Entry 6VS7 (X-ray diffraction, 2.00 A resolution); this record covers chain A.

[Chain A]
Protein: Adhesin
From: Streptococcus sanguinis SK1
Sequence (409 residues; row label = number of the first residue in the row):
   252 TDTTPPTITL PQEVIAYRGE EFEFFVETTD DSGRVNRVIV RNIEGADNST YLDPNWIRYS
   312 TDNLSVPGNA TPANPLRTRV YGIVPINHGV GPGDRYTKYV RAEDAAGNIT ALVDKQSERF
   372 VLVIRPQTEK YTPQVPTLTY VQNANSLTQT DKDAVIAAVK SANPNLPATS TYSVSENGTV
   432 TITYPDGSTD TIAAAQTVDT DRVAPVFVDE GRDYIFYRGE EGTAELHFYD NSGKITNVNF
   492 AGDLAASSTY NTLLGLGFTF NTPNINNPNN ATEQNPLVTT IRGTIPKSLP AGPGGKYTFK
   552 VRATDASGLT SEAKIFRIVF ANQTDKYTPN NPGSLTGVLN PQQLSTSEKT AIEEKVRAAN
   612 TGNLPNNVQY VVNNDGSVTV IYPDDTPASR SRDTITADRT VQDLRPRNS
Metal / ion sites: Ca2+ site 1: D253, T255, D281, D355; Ca2+ site 2: T379, Y382, D441; Ca2+ site 3: D452, V454, D481, N482, D556; Ca2+ site 4: T575, Y578, D644

[Overview]
The Ca2+ site 1 is built by D253, T255, D281 and D355. T379, Y382 and D441 form the Ca2+ site 2.
Chain A is Adhesin (Streptococcus sanguinis SK1); the structure, Sialic acid binding region of Streptococcus
Sanguinis SK1 adhesin, was determined by X-ray diffraction (same publication as 6VT2 and 6VU6).
